PDB entry 5U07 | electron microscopy, 3.80 A resolution | chains C and O of the 14 polymer chains in the assembly

[Chain C]
Protein: CRISPR-associated protein, Cse1 family
Source organism: Thermobifida fusca YX
UniProt: Q47PJ1 (Q47PJ1_THEFY); numbering as in UniProt (aligned over 1-549)
Sequence (549 residues; numbered 1 to 549; the number before each row is that of its first residue):
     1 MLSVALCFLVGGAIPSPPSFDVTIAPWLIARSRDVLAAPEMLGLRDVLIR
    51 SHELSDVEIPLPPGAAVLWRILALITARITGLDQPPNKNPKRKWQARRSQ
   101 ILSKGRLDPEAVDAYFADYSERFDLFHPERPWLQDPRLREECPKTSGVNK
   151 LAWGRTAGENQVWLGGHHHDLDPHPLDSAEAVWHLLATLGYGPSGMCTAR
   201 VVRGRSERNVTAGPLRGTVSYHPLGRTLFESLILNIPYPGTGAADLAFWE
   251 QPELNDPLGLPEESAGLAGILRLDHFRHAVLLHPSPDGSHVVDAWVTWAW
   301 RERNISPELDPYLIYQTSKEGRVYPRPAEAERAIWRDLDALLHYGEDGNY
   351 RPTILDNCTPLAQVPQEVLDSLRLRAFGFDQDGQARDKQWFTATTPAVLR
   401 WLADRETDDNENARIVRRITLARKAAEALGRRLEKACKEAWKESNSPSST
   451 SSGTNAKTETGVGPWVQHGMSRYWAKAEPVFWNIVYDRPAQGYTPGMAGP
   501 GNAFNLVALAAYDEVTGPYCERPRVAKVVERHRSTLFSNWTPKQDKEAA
Unresolved in the structure: 1-16, 85-88, 400-408, 447-462, 539-549

[Chain O]
Molecule: Nontarget Strand
Sequence (13 nucleotides; row label = number of the first residue in the row):
     1 CGCGGACGAAGCC

[Chain C / chain O interface]
Residue-residue contacts (13):
  Ser194(C) - DG11(O)  hydrogen bond to the phosphate
  Ser194(C) - DC12(O)  phosphate contact
  Met196(C) - DA9(O)  base contact
  Met196(C) - DA10(O)  base contact
  Arg208(C) - DG8(O)  base contact
  Arg208(C) - DA9(O)  base contact
  Asn209(C) - DA10(O)  hydrogen bond to the phosphate
  Asn209(C) - DG11(O)  hydrogen bond to the phosphate
  Ala212(C) - DC12(O)  phosphate contact
  Arg303(C) - DG11(O)  hydrogen bond to the phosphate
  Arg303(C) - DC12(O)  salt bridge to the phosphate
  Gln384(C) - DG11(O)  hydrogen bond to the base
  Gln384(C) - DC12(O)  sugar contact
Interface residues without a listed pair, chain C (12 interface residues in all): Gly195, Val210, Arg216, Arg322, Gly383
Interface residues without a listed pair, chain O (6 interface residues in all): DC13

[In short]
12 residues of chain C face 6 of chain O across their interface, with 5 hydrogen bonds and 1 salt bridge.
Among the polar pairs are Gln384(C)-DG11(O), Ser194(C)-DG11(O) and Asn209(C)-DA10(O).
Here chain C is CRISPR-associated protein, Cse1 family (Thermobifida fusca YX) and chain O is Nontarget
Strand. Entry 5U07 (CRISPR RNA-guided surveillance complex) was determined by electron microscopy together
with 5U0A from the same study.
